8CC2 - chain AAA; structure by X-ray diffraction, 1.20 A resolution.

# Chain AAA
Name: Cathepsin B-like peptidase (C01 family)
From: Schistosoma mansoni
UniProtKB: Q8MNY2 (Q8MNY2_SCHMA); residues 70-323 here correspond to UniProt positions 87-340 (UniProt number = residue number + 17)
Amino-acid sequence (254 residues; row label = number of the first residue in the row):
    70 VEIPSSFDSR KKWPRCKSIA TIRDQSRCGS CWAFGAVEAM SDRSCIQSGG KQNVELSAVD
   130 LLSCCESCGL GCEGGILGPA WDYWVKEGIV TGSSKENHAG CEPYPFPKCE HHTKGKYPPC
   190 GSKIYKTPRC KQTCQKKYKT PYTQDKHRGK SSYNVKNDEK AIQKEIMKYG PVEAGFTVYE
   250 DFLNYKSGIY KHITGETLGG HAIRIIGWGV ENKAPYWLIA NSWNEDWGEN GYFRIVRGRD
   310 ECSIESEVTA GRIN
Construct notes: engineered mutation Ala168 (Thr185 in Q8MNY2), Ala283 (Thr300 in Q8MNY2)
Disulfide bonds: Cys85-Cys114, Cys97-Cys141, Cys133-Cys199, Cys134-Cys137, Cys170-Cys203, Cys178-Cys189
Glycans and other covalent adducts: gallinamide A, bound form (GN9) linked to Cys100
Bound ions: Na+: Asp295, Gly297
Residues lining bound ligands: gallinamide A, bound form (GN9): Gln94, Cys97, Gly98, Ser99, Trp101, Gly138, Leu139, Glu142, Gly143, Gly144, Ile145, Leu146, His181, Gly244, Val247, Leu252, Leu267, Gly269, His270, Ala271, Trp292, Glu316
Reported in the primary citation:
  - catalytic residues: Gln94, Cys100, His270, Asn290
  - binding site for gallinamide A, bound form: Gln94, Cys100, Leu139, Gly144, Ile145, Leu146, Leu267, Gly269, Glu316

# Overview
Covalently linked gallinamide A, bound form: at Cys100. Asp295 and Gly297 form the Na+ site. From the paper:
catalytic residues Gln94, Cys100 and His270 among others; a binding site for gallinamide A, bound form at
Gln94, Cys100 and Leu139 among others.
Chain AAA is Cathepsin B-like peptidase (C01 family) (Schistosoma mansoni); the structure, Cathepsin B1 from
Schistosoma mansoni in complex with gallinamide A, was determined by X-ray diffraction together with 8CD9 and
8CCU from the same study.
